3I77 - chain A; structure by X-ray diffraction, 2.10 A resolution.

Chain A:
Name: Trypsin
Organism: Streptomyces griseus
Notes: EC 3.4.21.4; engineered mutation(s): 19 substitutions in the 35, 99 and 170-loops
UniProt: P00775 (TRYP_STRGR); aligned to UniProt positions 37-266 over residues 16-245 (the alignment contains insertions or deletions, so no single offset holds)
Sequence (230 residues; numbered 16 to 245 plus 10 insertion-coded residues; 10 numbers in that range are skipped by the numbering (no residue carries them; nothing is unmodelled there); the number before each row is that of its first residue; a row labelled like 60A-60D holds insertion residues (60A, then the next letters in order)):
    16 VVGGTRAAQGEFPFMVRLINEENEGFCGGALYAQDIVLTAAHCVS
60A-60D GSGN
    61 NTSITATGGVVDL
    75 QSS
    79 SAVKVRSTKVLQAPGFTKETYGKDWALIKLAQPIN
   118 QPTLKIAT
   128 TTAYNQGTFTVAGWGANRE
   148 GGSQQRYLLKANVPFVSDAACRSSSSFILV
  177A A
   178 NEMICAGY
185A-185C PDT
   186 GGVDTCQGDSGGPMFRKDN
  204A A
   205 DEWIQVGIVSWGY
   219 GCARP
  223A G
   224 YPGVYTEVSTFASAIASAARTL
Disulfides: Cys42-Cys58, Cys168-Cys182, Cys191-Cys220
Ion coordination: Ca2+: Asp165, Ala177A, Met180, Glu230
What the authors report for this chain:
  - contacts within the chain: Phe174-Trp215
  - conformationally variable residues (loop rearrangement): Tyr99, Phe174

Summary:
Asp165, Ala177A, Met180 and Glu230 coordinate Ca2+. From the paper: conformational variability at Tyr99 and
Phe174; contacts within the chain involving Phe174 and Trp215.
Chain A is Trypsin (Streptomyces griseus); the structure, 35/99/170-loops of FXa in SGT, was determined by
X-ray diffraction, deposited together with 3I78.
